Entry 8XVU (electron microscopy, 3.09 A resolution); this record covers chains D and E of the 3 polymer chains in the assembly.

# Chain D (and E)
Protein: C-X-C motif chemokine 2
From: Homo sapiens
Notes: chain E of this document is another copy of the same molecule, construct and numbering; everything in this record applies to it too
UniProtKB: P19875 (CXCL2_HUMAN); residues 1-73 here correspond to UniProt positions 35-107 (UniProt number = residue number + 34)
Chain sequence (73 residues; row label = number of the first residue in the row):
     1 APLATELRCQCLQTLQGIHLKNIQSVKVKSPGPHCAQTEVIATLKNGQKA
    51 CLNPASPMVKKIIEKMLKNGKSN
Not modelled in the structure: 70-73 (chain E: 1-8, 69-73)
Disulfide bonds: C9-C35, C11-C51

# How chain D and chain E interact
Contacting residue pairs (23; chain D residue first):
  I23(D) - S30(E)
  Q24(D) - S30(E)  hydrogen bond (backbone-side chain)
  S25(D) - V28(E)
  V26(D) - K27(E)
  V26(D) - V28(E)  hydrogen bond (backbone-backbone)
  K27(D) - V26(E)
  V28(D) - S25(E)
  V28(D) - V26(E)  hydrogen bond (backbone-backbone)
  V28(D) - M66(E)
  V28(D) - L67(E)  hydrophobic
  K29(D) - Q24(E)
  S30(D) - Q24(E)
  S30(D) - M66(E)
  H34(D) - Q24(E)
  T38(D) - M66(E)  hydrogen bond (side chain-backbone)
  V40(D) - L67(E)  hydrophobic
  I63(D) - I63(E)  hydrophobic
  I63(D) - L67(E)  hydrophobic
  M66(D) - V28(E)
  L67(D) - V59(E)  hydrophobic
  L67(D) - I63(E)  hydrophobic
  N69(D) - P31(E)
  N69(D) - T38(E)  hydrogen bond
Also at the interface, not in a pair above, chain D (18 interface residues in all): P54, V59, K60
Also at the interface, not in a pair above, chain E (17 interface residues in all): I23, K29, H34, V40, P54

# In short
The interface between chain D and chain E involves 18 residues on one side and 17 on the other, with 5
hydrogen bonds. Polar pairs include Q24(D)-S30(E), T38(D)-M66(E) and N69(D)-T38(E).
Both chains are C-X-C motif chemokine 2 (Homo sapiens). Entry 8XVU (Structure of CXCR2 bound to CXCL2
(Ligand-receptor focused map)) was determined by electron microscopy together with 8XWA, 8XWF, 8XWM, 8XWN,
8XWS, 8XWV and 6 further entries from the same study.
